PDB entry 4FQY | X-ray diffraction, 5.25 A resolution (low resolution: residue-level contacts below are approximate; hydrogen-bond / salt-bridge calls are withheld) | chains B and H of the 4 polymer chains in the assembly

[Chain B]
Name: Hemagglutinin HA2
Organism: Influenza A virus
Reference sequence: Q91MA7 (HEMA_I68A4); residues 1-174 here correspond to UniProt positions 346-519 (UniProt number = residue number + 345)
Sequence (174 residues; each row starts with the number of its first residue):
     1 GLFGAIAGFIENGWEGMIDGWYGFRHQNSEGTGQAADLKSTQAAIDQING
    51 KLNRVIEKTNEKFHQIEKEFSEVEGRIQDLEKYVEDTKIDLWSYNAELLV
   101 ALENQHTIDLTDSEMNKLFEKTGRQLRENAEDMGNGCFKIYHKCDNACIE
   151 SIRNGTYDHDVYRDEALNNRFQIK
Disordered / not traced: 173-174
Curated features (UniProtKB/Swiss-Prot):
  - glycosylation: Asn154 (N-linked (GlcNAc...) asparagine)
Disulfides: Cys144-Cys148

[Chain H]
Name: Antibody CR9114 heavy chain
Organism: Homo sapiens
Notes: fragment: Fab; antibody fragment or engineered binder
Sequence (224 residues; row label = number of the first residue in the row; a row labelled like 82A-82C holds insertion residues (82A, then the next letters in order)):
     1 QVQLVQSGAEVKKPGSSVKVSCKSSGGTSNNYAISWVRQAPGQGLDWMGG
    51 IS
   52A P
    53 IFGSTAYAQKFQGRVTISADIFSNTAYMEL
82A-82C NSL
    83 TSEDTAVYFCARHGNYYY
100A-100D YSGM
   101 DVWGQGTTVTVSSASTKGPSVFPLAPSSKSTSGGTAALGCLVKDYFPEPV
   151 TVSWNSGALTSGVHTFPAVLQSSGLYSLSSVVTVPSSSLGTQTYICNVNH
   201 KPSNTKVDKRVEPKSC
Disordered / not traced: 112-113, 127-132, 214-216
Disulfides: Cys22-Cys92, Cys140-Cys196

[Interface between chain B and chain H]
Residue-residue contacts (29; chain B residue first):
  Ile18(B) with Tyr99(H)
  Asp19(B) with Tyr98(H); Tyr99(H); Tyr100A(H)
  Gly20(B) with Phe54(H); Tyr98(H)
  Trp21(B) with Phe54(H)
  Asp37(B) with Tyr98(H)
  Leu38(B) with Asn97(H); Tyr98(H)
  Thr41(B) with Tyr98(H)
  Gln42(B) with Asn31(H); Asn97(H); Tyr98(H)
  Ile45(B) with Asn31(H); Ile53(H); Phe54(H); Tyr98(H)
  Asp46(B) with Asn31(H)
  Ile48(B) with Ile53(H)
  Asn49(B) with Asn30(H); Asn31(H); Ile53(H)
  Leu52(B) with Ile53(H); Ile73(H)
  Asn53(B) with Thr28(H); Asn30(H)
  Ile56(B) with Ile73(H); Phe74(H)
Other interface residues (no listed pair), chain B (16 interface residues in all): Ala36
Other interface residues (no listed pair), chain H (13 interface residues in all): Tyr32, Asn76
Interface features reported in the paper:
  - pairs named by the authors: Trp21(B)-Phe54(H)
  - epitope / paratope residues, chain B: Trp21(B)

[In short]
16 residues of chain B and 13 residues of chain H are in contact. The authors report a contact between
Trp21(B) and Phe54(H). The paper reports the epitope/paratope residue Trp21(B).
Here chain B is Hemagglutinin HA2 (Influenza A virus) and chain H is Antibody CR9114 heavy chain (Homo
sapiens). Entry 4FQY (Crystal structure of broadly neutralizing antibody CR9114 bound to H3 influenza
hemagglutinin) was determined by X-ray diffraction together with 4FQH, 4FQI, 4FQJ, 4FQK, 4FQM and 4FQV from
the same study.
